PDB entry 6X3U | electron microscopy, 3.50 A resolution | chains D and K of the 9 polymer chains in the assembly

== Chain D ==
Name: Gamma-aminobutyric acid receptor subunit alpha-1
Source organism: Homo sapiens
UniProt: P14867 (GBRA1_HUMAN); the construct has insertions or renumbered stretches relative to UniProt, so the offset changes along the chain: 1-312 = UniProt 28-339; 321-358 = UniProt 419-456
Amino-acid sequence (358 residues; row label = number of the first residue in the row):
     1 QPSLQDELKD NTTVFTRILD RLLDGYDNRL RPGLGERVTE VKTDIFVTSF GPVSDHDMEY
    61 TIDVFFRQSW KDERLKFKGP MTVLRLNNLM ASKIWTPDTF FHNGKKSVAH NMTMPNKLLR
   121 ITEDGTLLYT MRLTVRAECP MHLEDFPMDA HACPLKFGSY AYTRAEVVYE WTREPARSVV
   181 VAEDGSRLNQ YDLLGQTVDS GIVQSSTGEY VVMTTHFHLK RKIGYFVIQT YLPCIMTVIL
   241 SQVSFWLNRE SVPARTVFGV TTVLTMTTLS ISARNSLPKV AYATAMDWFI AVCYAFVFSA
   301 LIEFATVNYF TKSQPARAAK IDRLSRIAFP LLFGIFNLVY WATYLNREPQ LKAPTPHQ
Not modelled in the structure: 1-9, 348-358
Sequence notes: linker (313-320)
UniProt features mapped onto this chain:
  - binding site (4-aminobutanoate): Arg67, Thr130
  - binding site (3alpha-hydroxy-5alpha-pregnan-11,20-dione): Trp246
  - glycosylation (N-linked (GlcNAc...) asparagine): Asn11, Asn111
Disulfides: Cys139-Cys153
Glycans and other covalent adducts: N-acetylglucosamine (NAG) linked to Asn111
Residues lining bound ligands:
  - gamma-amino-butanoic acid (ABU): Phe65, Arg67, Leu118, Thr130
  - Flumazenil (FYP; ethyl 8-fluoro-5-methyl-6-oxo-5,6-dihydro-4H-imidazo[1,5-a][1,4]benzodiazepine-3-carboxylate): Phe100, His102, Ser159, Tyr160, Val203, Ser205, Ser206, Thr207, Tyr210, Val212

== Chain K ==
Name: IgG2b Fab Heavy Chain
Source organism: Mus musculus
Notes: antibody fragment or engineered binder
Amino-acid sequence (454 residues; row label = number of the first residue in the row):
     1 EVQLQQSGAE LVKPGASVKL SCTASGFNIK DTYMYWVKQR PEQGLEWIGR IDPANGDTKY
    61 DPKFQGKATI TTDTFSNTAY LQLSSLTSED TAVYYCARKG LRWAMDYWGQ GTSVTVSTAK
   121 TTPPSVYPLA PGCGDTTGSS VTLGCLVKGY FPESVTVTWN SGSLSSSVHT FPALLQSGLY
   181 TMSSSVTVPS STWPSQTVTC SVAHPASSTT VDKKLEPSGP ISTINPCPPC KECHKCPAPN
   241 LEGGPSVFIF PPNIKDVLMI SLTPKVTCVV VDVSEDDPDV QISWFVNNVE VHTAQTQTHR
   301 EDYNSTIRVV STLPIQHQDW MSGKEFKCKV NNKDLPSPIE RTISKIKGLV RAPQVYILPP
   361 PAEQLSRKDV SLTCLVVGFN PGDISVEWTS NGHTEENYKD TAPVLDSDGS YFIYSKLNMK
   421 TSKWEKTDSF SCNVRHEGLK NYYLKKTISR SPGK
Not modelled in the structure: 1, 119-454
Disulfides: Cys22-Cys96

== Chain D / chain K interface ==
Contacting residue pairs (10):
  Lys42(D) - Asp31(K)  hydrogen bond (side chain-backbone)
  Lys71(D) - Asp31(K)  salt bridge
  Glu170(D) - Leu101(K)
  Trp171(D) - Trp103(K)  hydrogen bond (backbone-side chain)
  Thr172(D) - Tyr33(K)  hydrogen bond (backbone-side chain)
  Arg173(D) - Trp103(K)
  Glu174(D) - Arg50(K)  salt bridge
  Arg177(D) - Arg50(K)
  Arg177(D) - Lys59(K)
  Ser200(D) - Arg102(K)  hydrogen bond (backbone-side chain)
Also at the interface, not in a pair above, chain D (11 interface residues in all): Asp124, Pro175
Also at the interface, not in a pair above, chain K (9 interface residues in all): Lys30, Tyr35

== In short ==
Chain D and chain K form an interface of 11 and 9 residues respectively; the contacts include 4 hydrogen bonds
and 2 salt bridges. Polar pairs include Lys71(D)-Asp31(K), Glu174(D)-Arg50(K) and Lys42(D)-Asp31(K). Chain D
binds gamma-amino-butanoic acid and Flumazenil. N-acetylglucosamine is covalently linked to Asn111(D).
Chain D is Gamma-aminobutyric acid receptor subunit alpha-1 (Homo sapiens) and chain K is IgG2b Fab Heavy
Chain (Mus musculus); the structure, Human GABAA receptor alpha1-beta2-gamma2 subtype in complex with GABA
plus flumazenil, was determined by electron microscopy (same publication as 6X3S, 6X3T, 6X3V, 6X3W, 6X3X, 6X3Z
and 6X40).
